Entry 8XX3 (electron microscopy, 3.38 A resolution); this record covers chains A and S of the 7 polymer chains in the assembly.

== Chain A ==
Protein: Guanine nucleotide-binding protein G(o) subunit alpha
Source organism: Homo sapiens
UniProtKB: P09471 (GNAO_HUMAN); numbering as in UniProt; present here: 6-56, 182-231, 242-354
Chain sequence (240 residues; numbered -11 to 354; 126 numbers in that range are skipped by the numbering (no residue carries them; nothing is unmodelled there); the number before each row is that of its first residue; numbers below 1 keep their minus sign (Met-11 is residue -11)):
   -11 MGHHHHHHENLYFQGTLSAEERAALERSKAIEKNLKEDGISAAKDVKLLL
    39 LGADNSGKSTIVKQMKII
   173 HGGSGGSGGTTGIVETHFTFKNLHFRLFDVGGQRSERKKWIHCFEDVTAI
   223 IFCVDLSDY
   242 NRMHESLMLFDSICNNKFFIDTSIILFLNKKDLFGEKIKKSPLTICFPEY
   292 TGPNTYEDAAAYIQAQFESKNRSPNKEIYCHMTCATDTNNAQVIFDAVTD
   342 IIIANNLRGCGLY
Not modelled in the structure: -11 to 3, 173-182
Sequence notes: initiating methionine (-11); expression tag (-10 to 5); engineered mutation Asp42 (Gly in P09471), Asn43 (Glu in P09471), Asp227 (Ala in P09471), Asp230 (Gly in P09471), Ala332 (Ile in P09471), Ile335 (Val in P09471); linker (174-181)
Swiss-Prot annotation at these positions:
  - region: Lys35 to Ala41, Ser44 to Thr48 (G1 motif), Phe197 to Arg206 (G3 motif), Ile266 to Asp273 (G4 motif), Thr324 to Thr329 (G5 motif)
  - binding site (GTP): Lys46, Ser47, Thr48, Asn270, Asp273, Cys325
  - binding site (Mg(2+)): Ser47, Thr182
  - natural variant: Gly40 (G40R: In DEE17 and NEDIM; G40W: Found in a patient with intractable early-onset epilepsy), Ser47 (S47G: In NEDIM), Gln52 (Q52P: Found in a patient with intractable early-onset epilepsy; Q52R: In DEE17), Ile56 (I56T: In NEDIM), Thr191 to Phe197 (deletion: In DEE17), Gly203 (G203R: In DEE17), Arg209 (R209C: In DEE17 and NEDIM; R209G: In NEDIM; R209H: In NEDIM; R209L: In NEDIM), Glu246 (E246G: In NEDIM; E246K: In NEDIM), Ile279 (I279N: In DEE17)
  - modified residue: Gln205 (5-glutamyl histamine), Cys351 (ADP-ribosylcysteine)
  - lipidation: Cys351 (S-palmitoyl cysteine)
  - mutagenesis: Cys351 (C351A: Strong loss of binding to ADGRG3)

== Chain S ==
Protein: Antibody fragment ScFv16
Source organism: Mus musculus
Notes: antibody fragment or engineered binder
Chain sequence (248 residues; row label = number of the first residue in the row; note: 2 numbers in that range are skipped by the numbering (no residue carries them; nothing is unmodelled there); a row labelled like 121A-121N holds insertion residues (121A, then the next letters in order)):
     1 DVQLVESGGGLVQPGGSRKLSCSASGFAFSSFGMHWVRQAPEKGLEWVAY
    51 ISSGSGTIYYADTVKGRFTISRDDPKNTLFLQMTSLRSEDTAMYYCVRSI
   101 YYYGSSPFDFWGQGTTLTVSS
121A-121N GGGGSGGGGSGGGG
   124 SDIVMTQATSSVPVTPGESVSISCRSSKSLLHSNGNTYLYWFLQRPGQSP
   174 QLLIYRMSNLASGVPDRFSGSGSGTAFTLTISRLEAEDVGVYYCMQHLEY
   224 PLTFGAGTKLELK
Not modelled in the structure: 121A-121N, 236
Cystine bridges: Cys22-Cys96, Cys147-Cys217

== Interface between chain A and chain S ==
Contacting residue pairs - 24 pairs, chain A then chain S:
  Leu5(A) with His155(S)
  Ser6(A) with His155(S); Tyr161(S), hydrogen bond; Leu221(S)
  Ala7(A) with His220(S); Leu221(S); Tyr223(S), hydrophobic
  Glu8(A) with Tyr101(S); Tyr161(S); Tyr163(S), hydrogen bond; Arg179(S), salt bridge; His220(S), salt bridge
  Glu9(A) with Asn157(S)
  Arg10(A) with Tyr59(S)
  Ala11(A) with Tyr101(S), hydrophobic
  Ala12(A) with Tyr101(S)
  Glu14(A) with Ser52(S), hydrogen bond; Ser53(S); Gly56(S); Thr57(S), hydrogen bond
  Arg15(A) with Ser31(S), hydrogen bond; Ile100(S); Tyr101(S); Tyr102(S)
Also at the interface, not in a pair above, chain S (20 interface residues in all): Tyr50, Pro107, Glu222

== Overview ==
The interface between chain A and chain S involves 10 residues on one side and 20 on the other; the contacts
include 5 hydrogen bonds and 2 salt bridges. Polar pairs include Glu8(A)-Arg179(S), Glu8(A)-His220(S) and
Ser6(A)-Tyr161(S).
Here chain A is Guanine nucleotide-binding protein G(o) subunit alpha (Homo sapiens) and chain S is Antibody
fragment ScFv16 (Mus musculus). Entry 8XX3 (Structure of CXCR2 bound to CXCL3 (CXCR2-CXCL3-Go Full map)) was
determined by electron microscopy (same publication as 8XVU, 8XWA, 8XWF, 8XWM, 8XWN, 8XWS and 6 further
entries).
